Entry 8GRO (electron microscopy, 3.50 A resolution); this record covers chains A and B.

Chain A (and B):
Name: CSC1-like protein ERD4
Source organism: Arabidopsis thaliana
Notes: chain B of this document is another copy of the same molecule, construct and numbering; everything in this record applies to it too
Reference sequence: Q9C8G5 (CSCLD_ARATH); numbering as in UniProt (aligned over 1-724)
Amino-acid sequence (724 residues; row label = number of the first residue in the row):
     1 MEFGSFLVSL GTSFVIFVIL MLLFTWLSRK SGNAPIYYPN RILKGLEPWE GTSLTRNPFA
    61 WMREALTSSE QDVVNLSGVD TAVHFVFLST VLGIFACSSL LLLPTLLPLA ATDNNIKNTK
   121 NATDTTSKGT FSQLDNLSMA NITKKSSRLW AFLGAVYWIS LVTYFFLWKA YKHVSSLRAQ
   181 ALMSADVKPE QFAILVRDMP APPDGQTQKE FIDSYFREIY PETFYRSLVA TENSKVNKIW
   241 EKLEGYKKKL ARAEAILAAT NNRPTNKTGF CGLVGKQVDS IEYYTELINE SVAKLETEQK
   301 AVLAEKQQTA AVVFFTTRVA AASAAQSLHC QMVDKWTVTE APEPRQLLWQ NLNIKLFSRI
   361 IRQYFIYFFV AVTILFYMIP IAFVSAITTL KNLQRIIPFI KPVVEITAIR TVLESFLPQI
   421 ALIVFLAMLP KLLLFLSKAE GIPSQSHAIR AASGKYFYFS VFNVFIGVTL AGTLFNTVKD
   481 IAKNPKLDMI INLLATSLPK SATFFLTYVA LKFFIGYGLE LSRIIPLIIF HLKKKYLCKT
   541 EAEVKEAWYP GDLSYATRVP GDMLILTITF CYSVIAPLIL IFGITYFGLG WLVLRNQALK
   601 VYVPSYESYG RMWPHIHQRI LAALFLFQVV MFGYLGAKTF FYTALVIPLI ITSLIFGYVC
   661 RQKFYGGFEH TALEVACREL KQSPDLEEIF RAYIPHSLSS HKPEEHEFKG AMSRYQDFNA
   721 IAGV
Unresolved in the structure: 1, 253-286, 697-724
Swiss-Prot annotation at these positions:
  - mutagenesis: Tyr367 (Y367N: In 1.1.ver mutant; promotes activation; when associated with S-454 and I-458), Gly454 (G454S: In 1.1.ver mutant; promotes activation; when associated with N-367 and I-458), Tyr458 (Y458I: In 1.1.ver mutant; promotes activation; when associated with N-367 and S-454), Arg611 (R611E: Induces a closed conformation; when associated with R-619), Arg619 (R619E: Induces a closed conformation; when associated with R-611)
What the authors report for this chain:
  - conformationally variable residues (loop rearrangement): Leu487

How chain A and chain B interact:
Residue-residue contacts (68):
  Trp168(A) - Tyr364(B)
  Arg178(A) - Gln331(B)
  Ala179(A) - Met332(B)  hydrophobic
  Leu182(A) - Gln331(B)
  Tyr215(A) - Glu674(B)  hydrogen bond
  Ile219(A) - Val319(B)  hydrophobic
  Tyr220(A) - Leu673(B)
  Val319(A) - Ile219(B)  hydrophobic
  Ser323(A) - Ser323(B)  hydrogen bond
  Gln326(A) - Gln326(B)
  Gln326(A) - Ser327(B)  hydrogen bond
  Gln326(A) - Leu328(B)  hydrogen bond (side chain-backbone)
  Ser327(A) - Gln326(B)  hydrogen bond
  Ser327(A) - Leu673(B)
  Leu328(A) - Gln326(B)  hydrogen bond (backbone-side chain)
  Leu328(A) - Gly666(B)
  Leu328(A) - Gly667(B)
  Leu328(A) - Ala672(B)
  Leu328(A) - Leu673(B)  hydrogen bond (backbone-backbone)
  His329(A) - Leu673(B)
  His329(A) - Glu674(B)
  Cys330(A) - Ala672(B)
  Cys330(A) - Glu674(B)  hydrogen bond
  Gln331(A) - Arg178(B)
  Gln331(A) - Leu182(B)
  Gln331(A) - Gly667(B)
  Gln331(A) - His670(B)  hydrogen bond (side chain-backbone)
  Gln331(A) - Thr671(B)
  Gln331(A) - Ala672(B)
  Gln331(A) - Val675(B)
  Met332(A) - Ala179(B)  hydrophobic
  Val333(A) - Gly667(B)
  Trp336(A) - Glu674(B)  hydrogen bond
  Leu356(A) - Lys663(B)
  Ile360(A) - Val659(B)  hydrophobic
  Ile360(A) - Lys663(B)
  Tyr364(A) - Trp168(B)
  Tyr364(A) - Ile655(B)  hydrophobic
  Tyr364(A) - Phe656(B)
  Tyr364(A) - Val659(B)  hydrophobic
  Tyr367(A) - Ile655(B)  hydrophobic
  Tyr367(A) - Tyr658(B)
  Ile655(A) - Tyr364(B)  hydrophobic
  Ile655(A) - Tyr367(B)  hydrophobic
  Phe656(A) - Tyr364(B)
  Tyr658(A) - Tyr367(B)
  Val659(A) - Ile360(B)  hydrophobic
  Val659(A) - Tyr364(B)  hydrophobic
  Lys663(A) - Leu356(B)
  Lys663(A) - Ile360(B)
  Gly666(A) - Leu328(B)
  Gly667(A) - Leu328(B)
  Gly667(A) - Gln331(B)
  Gly667(A) - Val333(B)
  His670(A) - Gln331(B)  hydrogen bond (backbone-side chain)
  Thr671(A) - Gln331(B)
  Ala672(A) - Leu328(B)
  Ala672(A) - Cys330(B)
  Ala672(A) - Gln331(B)
  Leu673(A) - Tyr220(B)
  Leu673(A) - Ser327(B)
  Leu673(A) - Leu328(B)  hydrogen bond (backbone-backbone)
  Leu673(A) - His329(B)
  Glu674(A) - Tyr215(B)  hydrogen bond
  Glu674(A) - His329(B)
  Glu674(A) - Cys330(B)  hydrogen bond
  Glu674(A) - Trp336(B)  hydrogen bond
  Val675(A) - Gln331(B)
Interface residues without a listed pair, chain A (40 interface residues in all): Ser175, Gln363, Cys660, Gln662, Phe664
Interface residues without a listed pair, chain B (40 interface residues in all): Ser175, Gln363, Cys660, Gln662, Phe664

Summary:
Chain A and chain B each contribute 40 residues to their interface, with 15 hydrogen bonds. Polar pairs
include Tyr215(A)-Glu674(B), Ser323(A)-Ser323(B) and Gln326(A)-Ser327(B). UniProt lists 5 mutagenesis sites on
chain A. From the paper: conformational variability at Leu487(A).
Chain A and chain B are both CSC1-like protein ERD4 (Arabidopsis thaliana); the structure, AtOSCA3.1
contracted state, was determined by electron microscopy, deposited together with 8GRN, 8GRS and 8GSO.
